Entry 2QFB (X-ray diffraction, 3.00 A resolution); this record covers chain A.

Chain A:
Molecule: Probable ATP-dependent RNA helicase DDX58
Source organism: Homo sapiens
Notes: EC 3.6.1.-; fragment: Regulatory domain
Reference sequence: O95786 (DDX58_HUMAN); residues 802-925 here = UniProt positions 802-925
Chain sequence (145 residues; row label = number of the first residue in the row):
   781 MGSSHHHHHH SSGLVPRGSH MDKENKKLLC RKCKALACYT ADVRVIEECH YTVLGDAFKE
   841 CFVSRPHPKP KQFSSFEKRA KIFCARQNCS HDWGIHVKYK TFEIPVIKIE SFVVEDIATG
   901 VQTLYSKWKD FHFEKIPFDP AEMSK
Not modelled in the structure: 781-802, 924-925
Sequence notes: expression tag (781-801)
Curated features (UniProtKB/Swiss-Prot):
  - binding site (Zn(2+)): C810, C813, C864, C869
  - modified residue: S854 (Phosphoserine), S855 (Phosphoserine), K858 (N6-acetyllysine), K909 (N6-acetyllysine)
  - cross-link: K812 (Glycyl lysine isopeptide (Lys-Gly) (interchain with G-Cter in ubiquitin))
  - mutagenesis: K849 (K849R: Decreased ubiquitination and function in RIG-I signaling pathway without effect on RNA-binding; when associated with R-788, R-851, R-888, R-907 and R-909), K851 (K851R: Decreased ubiquitination and function in RIG-I signaling pathway without effect on RNA-binding; when associated with R-788, R-849, R-888, R-907 and R-909), K888 (K888R: Decreased ubiquitination and function in RIG-I signaling pathway without effect on RNA-binding; when associated with R-788, R-849, R-851, R-907 and R-909), K907 (K907R: Decreased ubiquitination and function in RIG-I signaling pathway without effect on RNA-binding; when associated with R-788, R-849, R-851, R-888 and R-909), K909 (K909Q: Acetylation-mimic mutant which abolishes the ability to inhibit viral replication; K909R: Acetylation-resistant mutant which inhibits viral replication similar to the wild-type ...)
Ion coordination: Zn2+: C810, C813, C864, C869

Summary:
C810, C813, C864 and C869 coordinate Zn2+. From UniProt: 4 Zn2+-binding residues and 5 mutagenesis sites.
Chain A is Probable ATP-dependent RNA helicase DDX58 (Homo sapiens); the structure, Crystal structure of the
regulatory domain of human RIG-I with bound Zn, was determined by X-ray diffraction (same publication as
2QFD).
